PDB entry 1ULK | X-ray diffraction, 1.80 A resolution | chains A and B

# Chain A
Name: lectin-C
From: Phytolacca americana
UniProtKB: Q9AYP9 (LECC_PHYAM); numbering as in UniProt (aligned over 1-126)
Chain sequence (126 residues; each row starts with the number of its first residue):
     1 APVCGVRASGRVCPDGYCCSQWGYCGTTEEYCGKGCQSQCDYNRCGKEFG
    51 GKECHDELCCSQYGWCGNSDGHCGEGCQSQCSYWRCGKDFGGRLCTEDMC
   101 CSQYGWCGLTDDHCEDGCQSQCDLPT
Disulfides: Cys4-Cys19, Cys13-Cys25, Cys18-Cys32, Cys36-Cys40, Cys45-Cys60, Cys54-Cys66, Cys59-Cys73, Cys77-Cys81, Cys86-Cys101, Cys95-Cys107, Cys100-Cys114, Cys118-Cys122

# Chain B
Name: lectin-C
From: Phytolacca americana
UniProtKB: Q9AYP9 (LECC_PHYAM); residues 201-326 here correspond to UniProt positions 1-126 (UniProt number = residue number - 200)
Chain sequence (126 residues; row label = number of the first residue in the row):
   201 APVCGVRASGRVCPDGYCCSQWGYCGTTEEYCGKGCQSQCDYNRCGKEFG
   251 GKECHDELCCSQYGWCGNSDGHCGEGCQSQCSYWRCGKDFGGRLCTEDMC
   301 CSQYGWCGLTDDHCEDGCQSQCDLPT
Disulfides: Cys204-Cys219, Cys213-Cys225, Cys218-Cys232, Cys236-Cys240, Cys245-Cys260, Cys254-Cys266, Cys259-Cys273, Cys277-Cys281, Cys286-Cys301, Cys295-Cys307, Cys300-Cys314, Cys318-Cys322

# How chain A and chain B interact
Pairs across the interface (30):
  Arg7(A) with Tyr304(B), hydrogen bond
  Trp22(A) with Tyr304(B), hydrophobic
  Tyr24(A) with Tyr304(B), hydrophobic; Asp312(B)
  Thr27(A) with Asp270(B)
  Glu29(A) with Asp270(B); Gly271(B), hydrogen bond (side chain-backbone); Gly274(B), hydrogen bond (side chain-backbone)
  Glu30(A) with Trp306(B); His313(B), salt bridge
  Tyr31(A) with Thr310(B); His313(B)
  Cys32(A) with Asp270(B)
  Asn43(A) with Asp270(B), hydrogen bond
  Tyr63(A) with Tyr263(B)
  Trp65(A) with Tyr263(B); Asp270(B); Gly271(B)
  Asp70(A) with Glu229(B); Gly233(B); Trp265(B)
  Gly71(A) with Trp265(B)
  Cys73(A) with Glu229(B)
  Gly74(A) with Glu229(B), hydrogen bond (backbone-side chain)
  Trp84(A) with Thr228(B); Glu229(B)
  Tyr104(A) with Trp222(B), hydrophobic
  Trp106(A) with Glu230(B)
  His113(A) with Glu230(B), salt bridge; Tyr231(B)
Interface residues without a listed pair, chain A (24 interface residues in all): Thr28, Ser69, His72, Cys107, Asp112
Interface residues without a listed pair, chain B (24 interface residues in all): Cys232, Ser269, His272, Cys273, Glu275, Trp284, Gln303, Cys307

# In short
Chain A and chain B each contribute 24 residues to their interface, with 5 hydrogen bonds and 2 salt bridges.
Polar contacts include Glu30(A)-His313(B), His113(A)-Glu230(B) and Arg7(A)-Tyr304(B).
Chain A and chain B are both lectin-C (Phytolacca americana); the structure, Crystal Structure of Pokeweed
Lectin-C, was determined by X-ray diffraction (same publication as 1ULM).
